1A1L - chains C and A of the 3 polymer chains in the assembly; structure by X-ray diffraction, 2.30 A resolution.

Chain C:
Molecule: 11-nt DNA strand
Sequence (11 nucleotides; numbered 51 to 61; the number before each row is that of its first residue):
    51 TGTGCCCACGC

Chain A:
Name: Protein (ZIF268 zinc finger peptide)
From: Mus musculus
Notes: fragment: zinc finger
Reference sequence: P08046 (EGR1_MOUSE); residues 102-190 here correspond to UniProt positions 308-396 (UniProt number = residue number + 206)
Sequence (90 residues; row label = number of the first residue in the row):
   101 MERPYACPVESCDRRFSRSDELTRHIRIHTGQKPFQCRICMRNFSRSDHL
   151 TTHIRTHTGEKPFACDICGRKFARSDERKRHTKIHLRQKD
Disordered / not traced: 101-102, 188-190
Bound ions: Zn2+ site 1: Cys107, Cys112, His125, His129; Zn2+ site 2: Cys137, Cys140, His153, His157; Zn2+ site 3: Cys165, Cys168, His181, His185

Chain C / chain A interface:
Residue-residue contacts (9; chain C residue first):
  DT51(C) - Asp120(A)  base contact
  DG54(C) - Arg124(A)  base contact
  DC55(C) - Arg146(A)  base contact
  DC55(C) - Asp148(A)  hydrogen bond to the base
  DC56(C) - Ser175(A)  hydrogen bond to the phosphate
  DC57(C) - Lys179(A)  salt bridge to the phosphate
  DA58(C) - Arg174(A)  base contact
  DA58(C) - Asp176(A)  hydrogen bond to the base
  DG60(C) - Arg180(A)  base contact
Also at the interface, not in a pair above, chain C (9 interface residues in all): DT53, DC59
Also at the interface, not in a pair above, chain A (11 interface residues in all): Phe135, Ser147

In short:
Chain C and chain A form an interface of 9 and 11 residues respectively, with 3 hydrogen bonds and 1 salt
bridge. Polar pairs include DC55(C)-Asp148(A), DA58(C)-Asp176(A) and DC56(C)-Ser175(A). Cys107(A), Cys112(A),
His125(A) and His129(A) form the Zn2+ site 1.
Chain C is an 11-nt DNA strand and chain A is Protein (ZIF268 zinc finger peptide) (Mus musculus); the
structure, ZIF268 zinc finger-DNA complex (gcac site), was determined by X-ray diffraction (same publication
as 1A1G, 1A1H, 1A1I, 1A1J and 1A1K).
